9C1J - chains 2 and 4 of the 43 polymer chains in the assembly; structure by electron microscopy, 2.72 A resolution.

Chain 2 (and 4):
Name: Outer capsid protein VP4
Organism: Simian rotavirus A strain RRV
Notes: chain 4 of this document is another copy of the same molecule, construct and numbering; everything in this record applies to it too
UniProtKB: P12473 (VP4_ROTRH); residue numbers follow UniProt; this construct covers 1-776
Amino-acid sequence (776 residues; row label = number of the first residue in the row):
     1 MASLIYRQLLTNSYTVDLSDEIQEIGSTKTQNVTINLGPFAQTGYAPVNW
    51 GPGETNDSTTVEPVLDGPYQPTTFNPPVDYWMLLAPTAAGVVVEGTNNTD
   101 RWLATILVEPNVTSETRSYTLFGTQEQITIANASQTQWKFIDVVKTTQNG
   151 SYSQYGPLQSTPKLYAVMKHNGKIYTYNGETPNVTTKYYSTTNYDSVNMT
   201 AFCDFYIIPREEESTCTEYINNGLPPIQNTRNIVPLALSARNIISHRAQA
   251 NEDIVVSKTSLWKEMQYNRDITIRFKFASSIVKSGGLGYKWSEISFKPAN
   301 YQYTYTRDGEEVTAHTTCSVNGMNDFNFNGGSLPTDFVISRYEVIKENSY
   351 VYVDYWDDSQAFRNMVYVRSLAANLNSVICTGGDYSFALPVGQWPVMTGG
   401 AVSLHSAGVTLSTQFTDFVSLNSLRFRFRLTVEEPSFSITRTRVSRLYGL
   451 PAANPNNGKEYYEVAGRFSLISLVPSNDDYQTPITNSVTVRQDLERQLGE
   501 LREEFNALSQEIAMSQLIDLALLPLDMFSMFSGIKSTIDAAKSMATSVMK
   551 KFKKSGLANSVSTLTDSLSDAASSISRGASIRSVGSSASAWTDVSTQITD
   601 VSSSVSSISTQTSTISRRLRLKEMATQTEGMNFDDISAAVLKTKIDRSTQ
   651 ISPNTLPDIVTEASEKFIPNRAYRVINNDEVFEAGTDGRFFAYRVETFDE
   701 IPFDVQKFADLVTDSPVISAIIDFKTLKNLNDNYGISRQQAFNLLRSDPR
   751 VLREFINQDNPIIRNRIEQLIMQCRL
Not modelled in the structure: 1-247, 523-776
Construct notes: conflict T73 (Ser in P12473), E311 (Asp in P12473), V338 (Ile in P12473), L421 (Phe in P12473), S445 (Gly in P12473), R446 (Gly in P12473), N454 (Tyr in P12473), F468 (Leu in P12473), D519 (Tyr in P12473), F690 (Tyr in P12473)
UniProt features mapped onto this chain:
  - region: L389 to V409 (Hydrophobic)
  - motif: D308 to E310 (DGE motif), Y448 to L450 (YGL motif), K644 to D646 (KID motif)
  - site: R101 (Binding to sialic acid), S190 (Binding to sialic acid), R231, N232 (Cleavage), R241, N242 (Cleavage), R247, A248 (Cleavage)

Interface between chain 2 and chain 4:
Pairs across the interface (98):
  S257(2) with L261(4)
  T259(2) with L261(4)
  W262(2) with L261(4); W262(4)
  K263(2) with L261(4)
  E264(2) with L261(4); Y480(4), hydrogen bond
  V282(2) with R502(4)
  K283(2) with R502(4), hydrogen bond (backbone-side chain); N506(4), hydrogen bond (backbone-side chain)
  S284(2) with N506(4)
  G285(2) with S509(4)
  G286(2) with S509(4), hydrogen bond (backbone-side chain); Q510(4); A513(4)
  L287(2) with Q510(4), hydrogen bond (backbone-side chain); A513(4), hydrophobic
  P298(2) with V488(4); T489(4)
  N300(2) with T489(4), hydrogen bond
  T317(2) with S487(4)
  D354(2) with S487(4), hydrogen bond
  V366(2) with Q481(4); T482(4); P483(4)
  Y367(2) with W262(4), hydrophobic; V366(4); Y367(4); P475(4), hydrophobic; Y480(4); Q481(4); T482(4)
  V368(2) with D479(4); Y480(4); Q481(4), hydrogen bond (backbone-backbone)
  R369(2) with N477(4); D479(4); Y480(4), hydrogen bond
  P390(2) with Q510(4)
  L411(2) with Q481(4); P483(4); I484(4); T485(4)
  S412(2) with P483(4); T485(4); N486(4)
  T413(2) with P483(4); T485(4), hydrogen bond (backbone-backbone); N486(4); S487(4), hydrogen bond (backbone-backbone)
  Q414(2) with S487(4)
  F415(2) with F415(4), hydrophobic; N486(4); S487(4), hydrogen bond (backbone-backbone); V488(4); T489(4), hydrogen bond (backbone-backbone); V490(4)
  T416(2) with T489(4); V490(4)
  D417(2) with T489(4); V490(4); R491(4), hydrogen bond (side chain-backbone); Q492(4), hydrogen bond (side chain-backbone)
  N422(2) with P483(4)
  R425(2) with T485(4), hydrogen bond; N486(4), hydrogen bond (side chain-backbone); S487(4), hydrogen bond
  I471(2) with Y480(4)
  L473(2) with L261(4), hydrophobic; W262(4), hydrophobic; P475(4), hydrophobic; Y480(4), hydrophobic
  V488(2) with V490(4), hydrophobic; R491(4)
  T489(2) with R491(4)
  V490(2) with R491(4), hydrogen bond (backbone-side chain)
  R491(2) with K297(4)
  E495(2) with R491(4), salt bridge
  R496(2) with E293(4), salt bridge; R341(4)
  Q497(2) with S280(4), hydrogen bond; V282(4)
  L498(2) with L494(4), hydrophobic; Q497(4); L498(4), hydrophobic
  E500(2) with E293(4)
  L501(2) with L501(4), hydrophobic
  R502(2) with L501(4); E504(4), salt bridge
  E504(2) with S284(4); G285(4), hydrogen bond (side chain-backbone); S292(4)
  F505(2) with E504(4); F505(4), hydrophobic; L508(4), hydrophobic
  S509(2) with L508(4)
  I512(2) with L508(4), hydrophobic
  Q516(2) with E511(4), hydrogen bond
Interface residues without a listed pair, chain 2 (51 interface residues in all): A299, S319, S472, L494
Interface residues without a listed pair, chain 4 (45 interface residues in all): N364, I512, L517

Summary:
51 residues of chain 2 face 45 of chain 4 across their interface, with 22 hydrogen bonds and 3 salt bridges.
Polar pairs include E495(2)-R491(4), R496(2)-E293(4) and R502(2)-E504(4).
Both chains are Outer capsid protein VP4 (Simian rotavirus A strain RRV). Entry 9C1J (Rhesus rotavirus
(reversed structure at 2.72 Angstrom resolution)) was determined by electron microscopy.
